Entry 7M6T (X-ray diffraction, 3.19 A resolution); this record covers chains B and C of the 4 polymer chains in the assembly.

== Chain B ==
Name: Elongin-B
Organism: Homo sapiens
Reference sequence: Q15370 (ELOB_HUMAN); numbering as in UniProt (aligned over 1-118)
Chain sequence (118 residues; each row starts with the number of its first residue):
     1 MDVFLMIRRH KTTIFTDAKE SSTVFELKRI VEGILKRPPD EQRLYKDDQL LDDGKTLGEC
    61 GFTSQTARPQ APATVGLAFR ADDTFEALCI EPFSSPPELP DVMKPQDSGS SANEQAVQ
Unresolved in the structure: 1, 105-118
Modified residues: Cys89 (S-(dimethylarsenic)cysteine; CAS)
UniProt features mapped onto this chain:
  - modified residue: Met1 (N-acetylmethionine), Thr84 (Phosphothreonine), Ser108 (Phosphoserine), Ser111 (Phosphoserine)

== Chain C ==
Name: Elongin-C
Organism: Homo sapiens
Reference sequence: Q15369 (ELOC_HUMAN); residue numbers follow UniProt; this construct covers 17-112
Chain sequence (96 residues; numbered 17 to 112; the number before each row is that of its first residue):
    17 MYVKLISSDG HEFIVKREHA LTSGTIKAML SGPGQFAENE TNEVNFREIP SHVLSKVCMY
    77 FTYKVRYTNS STEIPEFPIA PEIALELLMA ANFLDC
Unresolved in the structure: 46-57, 85-86

== How chain B and chain C interact ==
Residue-residue contacts (50):
  Phe4(B) with Thr78(C)
  Met6(B) with Met75(C), hydrophobic
  Lys11(B) with His27(C); Glu28(C), hydrogen bond (backbone-backbone)
  Thr12(B) with Glu28(C)
  Thr13(B) with Glu28(C), hydrogen bond (backbone-backbone); Phe29(C); Ile30(C), hydrogen bond (backbone-backbone)
  Ile14(B) with Ile30(C)
  Phe15(B) with Phe29(C), hydrophobic; Ile30(C), hydrogen bond (backbone-backbone); Val31(C), hydrophobic; Ser71(C); Cys74(C), hydrophobic; Met75(C), hydrophobic
  Thr16(B) with Tyr18(C); Lys32(C)
  Asp17(B) with Lys32(C), salt bridge
  Ile34(B) with Tyr18(C); Ile30(C), hydrophobic
  Leu35(B) with Ile30(C), hydrophobic
  Arg68(B) with Tyr83(C), hydrogen bond
  Pro69(B) with Met75(C); Thr78(C); Tyr79(C), hydrophobic; Arg82(C)
  Gln70(B) with Met75(C); Glu92(C); Phe93(C); Pro94(C)
  Pro72(B) with Met75(C)
  Glu91(B) with His27(C), hydrogen bond (backbone-side chain)
  Pro92(B) with His27(C), hydrogen bond (backbone-side chain)
  Phe93(B) with His27(C); Phe29(C), hydrophobic; Ser67(C); His68(C); Ser71(C)
  Ser94(B) with Pro66(C); Ser67(C), hydrogen bond (backbone-side chain); His68(C), hydrogen bond
  Ser95(B) with His68(C)
  Pro96(B) with His68(C); Glu98(C); Ile99(C), hydrophobic
  Pro97(B) with Glu102(C)
  Leu99(B) with Pro97(C); Glu98(C)
  Pro100(B) with Leu101(C), hydrophobic
  Met103(B) with Leu101(C), hydrophobic
Also at the interface, not in a pair above, chain B (27 interface residues in all): Arg8, His10
Also at the interface, not in a pair above, chain C (28 interface residues in all): Asp25, Gly26, Pro91

== Overview ==
Chain B and chain C form an interface of 27 and 28 residues respectively, with 9 hydrogen bonds and 1 salt
bridge. Among the polar pairs are Asp17(B)-Lys32(C), Arg68(B)-Tyr83(C) and Glu91(B)-His27(C).
Chain B is Elongin-B and chain C is Elongin-C, both from Homo sapiens; the structure, Crystal structure of
SOCS2/ElonginB/ElonginC bound to a non-canonical peptide that enhances phospho-peptide binding, was determined
by X-ray diffraction.
